PDB entry 7RGG | X-ray diffraction, 3.00 A resolution | chains B and D of the 4 polymer chains in the assembly

Chain B (and D):
Protein: Glutaminase kidney isoform, mitochondrial 68 kDa chain
Organism: Homo sapiens
Notes: EC 3.-.-.-; chain D of this document is another copy of the same molecule, construct and numbering; everything in this record applies to it too
Reference sequence: O94925 (GLSK_HUMAN); residue numbers follow UniProt; this construct covers 72-550
Amino-acid sequence (491 residues; each row starts with the number of its first residue):
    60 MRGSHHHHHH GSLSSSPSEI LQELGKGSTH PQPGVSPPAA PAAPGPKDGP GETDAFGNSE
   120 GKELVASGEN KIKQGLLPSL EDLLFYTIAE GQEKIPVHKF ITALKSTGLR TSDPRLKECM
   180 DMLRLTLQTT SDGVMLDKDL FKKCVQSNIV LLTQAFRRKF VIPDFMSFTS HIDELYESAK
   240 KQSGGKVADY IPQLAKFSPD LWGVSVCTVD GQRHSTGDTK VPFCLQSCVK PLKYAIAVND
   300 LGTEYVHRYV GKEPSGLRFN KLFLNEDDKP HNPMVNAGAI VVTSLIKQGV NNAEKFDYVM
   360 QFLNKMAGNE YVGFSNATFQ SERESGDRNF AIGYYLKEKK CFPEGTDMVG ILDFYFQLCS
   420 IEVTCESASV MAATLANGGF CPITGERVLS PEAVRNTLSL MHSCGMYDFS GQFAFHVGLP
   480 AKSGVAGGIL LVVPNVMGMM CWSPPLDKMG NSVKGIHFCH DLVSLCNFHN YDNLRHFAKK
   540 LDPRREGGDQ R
Unresolved in the structure: 60-136, 249-254, 546-550 (chain D: 60-137, 249-254, 546-550)
Construct notes: expression tag (60-71)
Swiss-Prot annotation at these positions:
  - region: Gly315 to Phe322 (Highly mobile activation loop)
  - binding site (substrate): Ser286, Asn335, Glu381, Asn388, Tyr414, Tyr466, Val484
  - site: Leu72, Ser73 (Cleavage)
  - modified residue: Lys130 (N6-succinyllysine), Lys164 (N6-succinyllysine), Lys311 (N6-acetyllysine)
Ligand contacts: BPTES (04A; N,N'-[sulfanediylbis(ethane-2,1-diyl-1,3,4-thiadiazole-5,2-diyl)]bis(2-phenylacetamide)): Lys320, Leu321, Phe322, Leu323, Asn324, Glu325, Asp327, Tyr394
What the authors report for this chain:
  - binding site for BPTES: Phe322
  - allosteric site: Gly315 to Glu325 (citing earlier work)
  - binding site for BPTES: Lys320 (proposed by the authors, not directly observed)
  - mutagenesis - K320A/Y466W: decreased binding to UPGL00019
  - mutagenesis - K320A: increased catalytic activity (citing earlier work)

Interface between chain B and chain D:
Pairs across the interface - 70 pairs, chain B then chain D:
  Val220(B) with Arg534(D)
  Val268(B) with Arg534(D), hydrogen bond (backbone-side chain)
  Asp269(B) with Arg534(D), salt bridge
  Tyr293(B) with Phe474(D)
  His306(B) with Phe474(D)
  Lys311(B) with Gln471(D); Phe474(D); His475(D), hydrogen bond
  Glu312(B) with Leu316(D); Gly470(D); Gln471(D), hydrogen bond (side chain-backbone)
  Leu316(B) with Glu312(D)
  Arg317(B) with Phe318(D); Glu325(D), salt bridge
  Phe318(B) with Arg317(D)
  Ala435(B) with Asn532(D), hydrogen bond (backbone-side chain)
  Asn436(B) with Asn532(D); Arg534(D); His535(D)
  Gly437(B) with Asn532(D)
  Phe439(B) with His535(D)
  Arg454(B) with His528(D); Tyr530(D); Asp531(D), salt bridge
  Asn455(B) with Phe474(D)
  Leu457(B) with Tyr530(D)
  Ser458(B) with Phe474(D); His528(D); Tyr530(D)
  Leu459(B) with Phe474(D), hydrophobic
  His461(B) with His461(D); Tyr530(D), hydrogen bond
  Gly470(B) with Glu312(D)
  Gln471(B) with Lys311(D); Glu312(D)
  Phe474(B) with Tyr293(D); His306(D); Lys311(D); Asn455(D); Leu459(D), hydrophobic
  His475(B) with Lys311(D), hydrogen bond
  Pro479(B) with Tyr530(D)
  Pro493(B) with Tyr530(D), hydrophobic
  Asn494(B) with Asp531(D); Asn532(D), hydrogen bond; Leu533(D), hydrogen bond (side chain-backbone)
  His528(B) with Arg454(D); Ser458(D)
  Asn529(B) with Asn529(D), hydrogen bond; Tyr530(D), hydrogen bond
  Tyr530(B) with Arg454(D); Leu457(D), hydrophobic; Ser458(D); His461(D), hydrogen bond; Pro479(D); Asn529(D), hydrogen bond
  Asp531(B) with Arg454(D), salt bridge
  Asn532(B) with Ala435(D), hydrogen bond (side chain-backbone); Asn436(D); Gly437(D); Asn494(D), hydrogen bond
  Leu533(B) with Asn494(D), hydrogen bond (backbone-side chain)
  Arg534(B) with Val268(D); Asp269(D), salt bridge; Asn436(D)
  His535(B) with Asn436(D); Gly437(D); Phe439(D)
  Ala537(B) with Pro450(D), hydrophobic
  Lys539(B) with Arg454(D)
Other interface residues (no listed pair), chain B (41 interface residues in all): Thr302, Gly315, Pro450, Asp467
Other interface residues (no listed pair), chain D (43 interface residues in all): Thr302, Ser314, Glu451, Asp467, Gly477, Pro493, Ala537, Lys539

In short:
The interface between chain B and chain D involves 41 residues on one side and 43 on the other, with 15
hydrogen bonds and 5 salt bridges. Among the polar pairs are Asp269(B)-Arg534(D), Arg317(B)-Glu325(D) and
Arg454(B)-Asp531(D). From the paper: a binding site for BPTES at Phe322(B) and Lys320(B); K320A/Y466W of chain
B reduce binding to UPGL00019.
Chain B and chain D are both Glutaminase kidney isoform, mitochondrial 68 kDa chain (Homo sapiens); the
structure, Room temperature serial crystal structure of Glutaminase C in complex with inhibitor BPTES, was
determined by X-ray diffraction (same publication as 7REN).
